PDB entry 2QA1 | X-ray diffraction, 1.80 A resolution | chain A

# Chain A
Protein: Polyketide oxygenase PgaE
Notes: EC 1.14.13.-
Reference sequence: Q93LY7 (Q93LY7_9ACTO); residues 2-491 here = UniProt positions 2-491
Sequence (500 residues; row label = number of the first residue in the row; numbers below 1 keep their minus sign (Ala-8 is residue -8)):
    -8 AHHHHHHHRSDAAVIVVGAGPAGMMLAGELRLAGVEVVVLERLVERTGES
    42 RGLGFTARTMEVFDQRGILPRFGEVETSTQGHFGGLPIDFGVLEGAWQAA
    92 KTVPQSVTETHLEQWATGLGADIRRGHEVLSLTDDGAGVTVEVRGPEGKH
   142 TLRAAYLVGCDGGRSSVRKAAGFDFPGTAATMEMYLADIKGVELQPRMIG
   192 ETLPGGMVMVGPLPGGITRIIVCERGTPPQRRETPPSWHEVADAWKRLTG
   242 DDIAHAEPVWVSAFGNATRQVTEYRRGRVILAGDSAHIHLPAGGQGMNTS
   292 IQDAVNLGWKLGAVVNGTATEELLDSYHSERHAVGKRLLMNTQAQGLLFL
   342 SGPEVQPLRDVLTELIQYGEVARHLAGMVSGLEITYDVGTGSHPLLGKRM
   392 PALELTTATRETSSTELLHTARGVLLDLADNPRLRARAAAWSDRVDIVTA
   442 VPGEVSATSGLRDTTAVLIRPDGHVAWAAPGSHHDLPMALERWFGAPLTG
Disordered / not traced: -8 to -2, 221-225
Differences from the reference sequence: expression tag (-8 to 1)
Metal / ion sites: Zn2+: Glu36, His118, Glu138
Ligand contacts: FAD (flavin-adenine dinucleotide): Val8, Gly9, Ala10, Gly11, Pro12, Ala13, Gly14, Leu31, Glu32, Arg33, Leu34, Arg42, Gly43, Leu44, Gln96, Glu100, His118, Glu119, Val120, Cys151, Asp152, Gly153, Ser157, Leu177, Phe255, Ala273, Gly274, Asp275, Pro282, Gly285, Gln286, Gly287, Met288, Asn289, Ser291

# Summary
Chain A binds flavin-adenine dinucleotide. Glu36, His118 and Glu138 form the Zn2+ site.
Chain A is Polyketide oxygenase PgaE; the structure, Crystal structure of PgaE, an aromatic hydroxylase
involved in angucycline biosynthesis, was determined by X-ray diffraction (same publication as 2QA2).
